PDB entry 1O1M | X-ray diffraction, 1.85 A resolution | chains A and D of the 3 polymer chains in the assembly

# Chain A
Protein: Hemoglobin Alpha chain
Source organism: Homo sapiens
UniProt: P69905 (HBA_HUMAN); the construct has insertions or renumbered stretches relative to UniProt, so the offset changes along the chain: 1-141 = UniProt 1-141; 145-285 = UniProt 1-141
Chain sequence (285 residues; numbered 1 to 285; the number before each row is that of its first residue):
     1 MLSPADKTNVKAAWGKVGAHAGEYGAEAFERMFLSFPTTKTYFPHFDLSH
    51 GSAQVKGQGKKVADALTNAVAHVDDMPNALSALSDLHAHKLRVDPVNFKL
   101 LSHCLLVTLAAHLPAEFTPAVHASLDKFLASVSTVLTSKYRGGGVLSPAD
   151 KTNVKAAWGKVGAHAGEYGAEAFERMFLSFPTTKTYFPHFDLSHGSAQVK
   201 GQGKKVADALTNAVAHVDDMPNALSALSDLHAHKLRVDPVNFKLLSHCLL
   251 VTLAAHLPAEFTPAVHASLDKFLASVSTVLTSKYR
Not modelled in the structure: 142-144
Differences from the reference sequence: engineered mutation Met1 (Val in P69905), Phe29 (Leu in P69905), Gln58 (His in P69905), Phe173 (Leu29 in P69905), Gln202 (His58 in P69905); linker (142-144)
Ion coordination: heme Fe site 1 near His87 (its only coordinating residue here); heme Fe site 2 near His231 (its only coordinating residue here)
Small-molecule neighbours:
  - heme (HEM), molecule 1: Met32, Thr39, Tyr42, Phe43, His45, Phe46, Gln58, Lys61, Val62, Ala65, Leu66, Leu83, Leu86, His87, Leu91, Val93, Asn97, Phe98, Leu101, Val132, Leu136
  - heme (HEM), molecule 2: Met176, Thr183, Tyr186, Phe187, His189, Phe190, Gln202, Lys205, Val206, Ala209, Leu227, Leu230, His231, Leu235, Val237, Asn241, Phe242, Leu245, Val276, Leu280
Swiss-Prot annotation at these positions:
  - site (Not glycated): Lys61, Lys205

# Chain D
Protein: Hemoglobin Beta chain
Source organism: Homo sapiens
UniProt: P68871 (HBB_HUMAN); numbering as in UniProt (aligned over 1-146)
Chain sequence (146 residues; numbered 1 to 146; the number before each row is that of its first residue):
     1 MHLTPEEKSAVTALWGKVNVDEVGGEALGRLLVVYPWTQRFFESFGDLST
    51 PDAVMGNPKVKAHGKKWLGAFSDGLAHLDNLKGTFATLSELHCDKLHVDP
   101 ENFRLLGNVLVCVLAHHFGKEFTPPVQAAYQKVVAGVANALAHKYH
Differences from the reference sequence: engineered mutation Met1 (Val in P68871), Trp67 (Val in P68871)
Ion coordination: heme Fe near His92 (its only coordinating residue here)
Small-molecule neighbours: heme (HEM): Leu31, Thr38, Phe41, Phe42, Phe45, His63, Lys66, Trp67, Ala70, Phe71, Phe85, Leu88, Leu91, His92, Leu96, Val98, Asn102, Phe103, Leu106, Val137, Leu141
Swiss-Prot annotation at these positions:
  - natural variant: Leu3 (H3L: In Graz; this construct carries the variant), Glu7 (E7A: In G-Makassar; E7K: In Hb C; E7Q: In Machida; E7V: In SKCA), Lys8 (E8K: In G-Siriraj; this construct carries the variant), Val11 (A11V: In Iraq-Halabja; this construct carries the variant), Gly16 (W16G: In Randwick; this construct carries the variant), Val23 (E23V: In D-Granada; this construct carries the variant), Gly24 (V24G: In Miyashiro; this construct carries the variant), Gly25 (G25D: In Moscva; G25R: In Riverdale-Bronx; G25V: In Savannah), Leu32 (L32P: In Yokohama), Val33 (L33V: In Muscat; this construct carries the variant), Arg40 (Q40R: In Tianshui; this construct carries the variant), Phe42 (F42Y: In Mequon; deletion: In Bruxelles), 11 further natural variant entries in UniProt

# Interface between chain A and chain D
Residue-residue contacts (58):
  Pro37(A) - His146(D)
  Thr38(A) - Pro100(D)
  Lys40(A) - His146(D)  hydrogen bond (side chain-backbone)
  Thr41(A) - His97(D)
  Thr41(A) - Asp99(D)
  Tyr42(A) - Arg40(D)
  Tyr42(A) - Asp99(D)  hydrogen bond
  Pro44(A) - His97(D)
  Leu91(A) - Arg40(D)  hydrogen bond (backbone-side chain)
  Arg92(A) - Trp37(D)
  Arg92(A) - Gln39(D)
  Arg92(A) - Arg40(D)  hydrogen bond (backbone-side chain)
  Arg92(A) - Glu43(D)  salt bridge
  Asp94(A) - Trp37(D)  hydrogen bond
  Asp94(A) - Asp99(D)
  Asp94(A) - Glu101(D)
  Asp94(A) - Leu105(D)
  Val96(A) - Glu101(D)
  Asn97(A) - Asp99(D)  hydrogen bond
  Tyr140(A) - Pro36(D)
  Tyr140(A) - Trp37(D)  hydrophobic
  Arg141(A) - Val34(D)  hydrogen bond (side chain-backbone)
  Arg141(A) - Tyr35(D)
  Arg141(A) - Trp37(D)
  Arg175(A) - Phe122(D)  hydrogen bond (side chain-backbone)
  Arg175(A) - Thr123(D)
  Arg175(A) - Pro124(D)
  Arg175(A) - Gln127(D)  hydrogen bond
  Leu178(A) - Pro124(D)  hydrophobic
  Leu178(A) - Pro125(D)
  Leu178(A) - Ala128(D)
  Ser179(A) - Gln127(D)
  Ser179(A) - Ala128(D)
  Ser179(A) - Gln131(D)
  Phe180(A) - Gln131(D)
  His247(A) - Asn108(D)
  His247(A) - Val111(D)
  His247(A) - Gln131(D)  hydrogen bond
  Cys248(A) - Gln127(D)
  Val251(A) - Val111(D)  hydrophobic
  Val251(A) - Ala115(D)  hydrophobic
  Val251(A) - Gln127(D)
  Ala254(A) - Cys112(D)
  Ala254(A) - Ala115(D)
  Ala254(A) - His116(D)
  Ala255(A) - Ala115(D)
  Ala255(A) - Gly119(D)
  Pro258(A) - His116(D)  hydrogen bond (backbone-side chain)
  Phe261(A) - Arg30(D)  hydrogen bond (backbone-side chain)
  Phe261(A) - His116(D)
  Thr262(A) - Arg30(D)
  Pro263(A) - Arg30(D)
  Pro263(A) - Val33(D)
  Pro263(A) - Met55(D)  hydrophobic
  His266(A) - Arg30(D)  hydrogen bond
  His266(A) - Val34(D)
  Ala267(A) - Val34(D)  hydrophobic
  Asp270(A) - Tyr35(D)
Also at the interface, not in a pair above, chain A (34 interface residues in all): Pro95, Glu174, Leu250, Leu257, Ala264
Also at the interface, not in a pair above, chain D (35 interface residues in all): Glu26, Pro51, Val98, Val109, Lys120, Tyr145

# Summary
34 residues of chain A face 35 of chain D across their interface; the contacts include 13 hydrogen bonds and 1
salt bridge. Among the polar pairs are Arg92(A)-Glu43(D), Lys40(A)-His146(D) and Tyr42(A)-Asp99(D). Bound to
chain A: heme. Bound to chain D: heme.
Here chain A is Hemoglobin Alpha chain and chain D is Hemoglobin Beta chain, both from Homo sapiens. Entry
1O1M (Deoxy hemoglobin (A-GLYGLYGLY-C:V1M,L29F,H58Q B,D:V1M,V67W)) was determined by X-ray diffraction
together with 1O1I, 1O1J, 1O1K, 1O1L, 1O1N, 1O1O and 1O1P from the same study.
